Entry 6A6G (X-ray diffraction, 2.49 A resolution); this record covers chains A and B of the 4 polymer chains in the assembly.

== Chain A (and B) ==
Name: Cysteine desulfurase
Organism: Fervidobacterium islandicum
Notes: EC 2.8.1.7; chain B of this document is another copy of the same molecule, construct and numbering; everything in this record applies to it too
UniProtKB: A0A1B0VPZ3 (A0A1B0VPZ3_FERIS); residue numbers follow UniProt; this construct covers 1-421
Amino-acid sequence (425 residues; row label = number of the first residue in the row; numbers below 1 keep their minus sign (Ser-3 is residue -3)):
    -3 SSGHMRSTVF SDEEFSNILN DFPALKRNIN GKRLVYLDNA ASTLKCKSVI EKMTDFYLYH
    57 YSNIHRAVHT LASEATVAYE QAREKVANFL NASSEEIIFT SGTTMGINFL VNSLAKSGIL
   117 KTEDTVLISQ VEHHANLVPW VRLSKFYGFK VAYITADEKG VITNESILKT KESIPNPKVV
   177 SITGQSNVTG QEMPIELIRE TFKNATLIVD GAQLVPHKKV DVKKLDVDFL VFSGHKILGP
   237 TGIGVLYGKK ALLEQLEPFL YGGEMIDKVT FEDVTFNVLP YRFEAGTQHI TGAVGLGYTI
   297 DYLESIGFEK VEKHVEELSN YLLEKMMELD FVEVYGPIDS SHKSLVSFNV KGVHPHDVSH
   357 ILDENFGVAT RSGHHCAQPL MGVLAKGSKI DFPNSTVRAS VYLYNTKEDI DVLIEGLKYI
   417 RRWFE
Disordered / not traced: -3 to 0 (chain B: -3 to -1)
Differences from the reference sequence: expression tag (-3 to 0)
Modified positions: Cys372 (S-mercaptocysteine; CSS)
Covalent attachments: pyridoxal phosphate (PLP) linked to Lys232
Metal / ion sites: Zn2+ site 1: Asp51, His56; Zn2+ site 2: His352 (shared with 3 residues of chain C)
Small-molecule neighbours: pyridoxal phosphate (PLP): Ala36, Gly98, Thr99, Thr100, His129, Ala131, Thr179, Gln181, Asn183, Asp206, Ala208, Gln209, Ser229, His231
Reported in the primary citation:
  - Zn2+ coordination: His352
  - conformationally variable residues (side-chain flip): His352
  - catalytic residues: Cys372
  - mutagenesis - C372A: unchanged binding to Iron-sulfur cluster assembly scaffold protein NifU

== Chain A / chain B interface ==
Pairs across the interface - 157 pairs, chain A then chain B:
  Pro19(A) - Leu54(B)
  Pro19(A) - Tyr55(B)
  Ala20(A) - Leu54(B)  hydrogen bond (backbone-backbone)
  Arg23(A) - Tyr55(B)  hydrogen bond (side chain-backbone)
  Arg23(A) - His56(B)
  Arg23(A) - Thr66(B)
  Arg23(A) - Leu67(B)
  Arg23(A) - Glu70(B)  salt bridge
  Ile25(A) - Thr66(B)
  Leu30(A) - Leu67(B)  hydrophobic
  Tyr32(A) - Ser58(B)  hydrogen bond
  Tyr32(A) - His65(B)
  Asp34(A) - His65(B)  salt bridge
  Ala37(A) - Asn59(B)  hydrogen bond (backbone-side chain)
  Ser38(A) - Tyr57(B)  hydrogen bond
  Thr39(A) - Tyr57(B)
  Lys41(A) - Tyr53(B)
  Lys41(A) - Leu54(B)
  Lys41(A) - Tyr57(B)
  Lys43(A) - Leu54(B)
  Ile46(A) - Thr50(B)
  Ile46(A) - Tyr53(B)  hydrophobic
  Ile46(A) - Leu54(B)  hydrophobic
  Thr50(A) - Thr50(B)
  Tyr53(A) - Lys41(B)
  Tyr53(A) - Pro236(B)
  Tyr53(A) - Thr237(B)  hydrogen bond (side chain-backbone)
  Leu54(A) - Pro19(B)
  Leu54(A) - Ala20(B)  hydrogen bond (backbone-backbone)
  Leu54(A) - Lys41(B)
  Leu54(A) - Lys43(B)
  Leu54(A) - Ile46(B)  hydrophobic
  Tyr55(A) - Pro19(B)  hydrophobic
  Tyr55(A) - Arg23(B)  hydrogen bond (backbone-side chain)
  His56(A) - Arg23(B)
  Tyr57(A) - Ser38(B)  hydrogen bond
  Tyr57(A) - Thr39(B)
  Tyr57(A) - Lys41(B)
  Tyr57(A) - His231(B)
  Tyr57(A) - Thr237(B)
  Ser58(A) - Tyr32(B)  hydrogen bond
  Asn59(A) - Ala37(B)  hydrogen bond (side chain-backbone)
  Asn59(A) - Ser38(B)
  Asn59(A) - His231(B)
  Arg62(A) - Arg367(B)
  Arg62(A) - Ser368(B)
  Ala63(A) - Arg367(B)
  Val64(A) - Ser355(B)
  Val64(A) - His356(B)
  His65(A) - Asp34(B)  salt bridge
  His65(A) - Asp359(B)
  His65(A) - Ala365(B)
  His65(A) - Thr366(B)
  Thr66(A) - Arg23(B)
  Thr66(A) - Ile25(B)
  Thr66(A) - Asp359(B)  hydrogen bond
  Leu67(A) - Arg23(B)
  Leu67(A) - Leu30(B)  hydrophobic
  Glu70(A) - Arg23(B)  salt bridge
  Thr100(A) - Tyr257(B)
  Thr100(A) - Gly282(B)
  Asn104(A) - Leu256(B)
  Asn104(A) - Tyr257(B)  hydrogen bond (side chain-backbone)
  Lys112(A) - Phe142(B)
  Gln126(A) - Phe267(B)
  His130(A) - Gly258(B)
  His130(A) - Gly259(B)
  His130(A) - Ile262(B)
  His130(A) - Val265(B)
  Leu133(A) - Val265(B)  hydrophobic
  Val134(A) - Tyr257(B)  hydrophobic
  Val134(A) - Val265(B)  hydrophobic
  Val134(A) - Val270(B)  hydrophobic
  Pro135(A) - Tyr257(B)
  Val137(A) - Phe267(B)
  Val137(A) - Glu268(B)
  Arg138(A) - Glu253(B)  salt bridge
  Arg138(A) - Tyr257(B)
  Arg138(A) - Val270(B)
  Leu139(A) - Tyr257(B)  hydrophobic
  Lys141(A) - Glu268(B)  hydrogen bond (side chain-backbone)
  Phe142(A) - Lys112(B)
  Phe142(A) - Glu253(B)
  Phe142(A) - Tyr257(B)
  Tyr149(A) - Phe267(B)  hydrogen bond (side chain-backbone)
  His231(A) - Tyr57(B)
  His231(A) - Asn59(B)
  His231(A) - Thr283(B)  hydrogen bond
  Pro236(A) - Tyr53(B)
  Thr237(A) - Tyr53(B)  hydrogen bond (backbone-side chain)
  Thr237(A) - Tyr57(B)
  Thr237(A) - Gln284(B)
  Thr237(A) - His285(B)  hydrogen bond
  Thr237(A) - Ile286(B)  hydrogen bond (side chain-backbone)
  Thr237(A) - Thr287(B)  hydrogen bond (side chain-backbone)
  Gly238(A) - His285(B)
  Glu253(A) - Arg138(B)  salt bridge
  Glu253(A) - Phe142(B)
  Phe255(A) - Phe255(B)  hydrophobic
  Phe255(A) - Leu256(B)  hydrophobic
  Leu256(A) - Asn104(B)
  Leu256(A) - Phe255(B)  hydrophobic
  Tyr257(A) - Thr100(B)
  Tyr257(A) - Asn104(B)  hydrogen bond (backbone-side chain)
  Tyr257(A) - Val134(B)  hydrophobic
  Tyr257(A) - Pro135(B)
  Tyr257(A) - Arg138(B)
  Tyr257(A) - Leu139(B)  hydrophobic
  Gly258(A) - His130(B)
  Gly259(A) - His130(B)
  Gly259(A) - Cys372(B)
  Glu260(A) - Cys372(B)
  Ile262(A) - His130(B)
  Ile262(A) - Val134(B)  hydrophobic
  Ile262(A) - Gln374(B)
  Asp263(A) - Gln374(B)  hydrogen bond (backbone-side chain)
  Lys264(A) - Gln374(B)
  Val265(A) - His130(B)
  Val265(A) - Leu133(B)  hydrophobic
  Val265(A) - Gln374(B)  hydrogen bond (backbone-side chain)
  Val265(A) - Pro375(B)  hydrophobic
  Phe267(A) - Gln126(B)
  Phe267(A) - Val137(B)
  Phe267(A) - Tyr149(B)  hydrogen bond (backbone-side chain)
  Phe267(A) - Pro375(B)  hydrophobic
  Glu268(A) - Val137(B)
  Glu268(A) - Lys141(B)
  Asp269(A) - Lys141(B)
  Val270(A) - Val134(B)  hydrophobic
  Val270(A) - Arg138(B)
  Phe272(A) - Arg138(B)
  Ala281(A) - Thr100(B)
  Gly282(A) - Thr100(B)
  Thr283(A) - His231(B)  hydrogen bond
  His285(A) - Thr237(B)  hydrogen bond
  His285(A) - Gly238(B)
  His285(A) - His285(B)  hydrogen bond
  Ile286(A) - Thr237(B)
  Thr287(A) - Thr237(B)  hydrogen bond (backbone-side chain)
  Ser355(A) - Val64(B)
  His356(A) - Val64(B)
  Asp359(A) - His65(B)
  Asp359(A) - Thr66(B)  hydrogen bond
  Ala365(A) - His65(B)
  Thr366(A) - His65(B)
  Arg367(A) - Asn59(B)
  Arg367(A) - Arg62(B)  hydrogen bond (side chain-backbone)
  Arg367(A) - Ala63(B)
  Cys372(A) - Arg62(B)
  Cys372(A) - Gly259(B)
  Cys372(A) - Glu260(B)
  Gln374(A) - Ile262(B)
  Gln374(A) - Asp263(B)  hydrogen bond (side chain-backbone)
  Gln374(A) - Lys264(B)
  Gln374(A) - Val265(B)  hydrogen bond (side chain-backbone)
  Pro375(A) - Val265(B)  hydrophobic
  Pro375(A) - Phe267(B)  hydrophobic
Other interface residues (no listed pair), chain A (87 interface residues in all): Leu40, Cys42, Met49, Ala131, Thr266, Gln284, Gly288, His352, Ser368, Val379
Other interface residues (no listed pair), chain B (88 interface residues in all): Leu40, Cys42, Met49, His129, Ala131, Thr266, Asp269, Phe272, Ala281, Gly288, His352, Val379

== In short ==
The interface between chain A and chain B involves 87 residues on one side and 88 on the other, with 32
hydrogen bonds and 6 salt bridges. Among the polar pairs are Arg23(A)-Glu70(B), Asp34(A)-His65(B) and
Arg138(A)-Glu253(B). From the paper: the catalytic residue Cys372(A); C372A of chain A leaves binding to
Iron-sulfur cluster assembly scaffold protein NifU unchanged.
Chain A and chain B are both Cysteine desulfurase (Fervidobacterium islandicum); the structure, Crystal
structure of thermostable FiSufS-SufU complex from thermophilic Fervidobacterium Islandicum AW-1, was
determined by X-ray diffraction together with 6A6E and 6A6F from the same study.
